6TMG - chains t and a of the 48 polymer chains in the assembly; structure by electron microscopy, 2.80 A resolution.

Chain t:
Molecule: ATPTG14
Source organism: Toxoplasma gondii (strain ATCC 50853 / GT1)
Reference sequence: A0A125YLH9 (A0A125YLH9_TOXGG); residue numbers follow UniProt; this construct covers 1-133
Sequence (133 residues; numbered 1 to 133; the number before each row is that of its first residue):
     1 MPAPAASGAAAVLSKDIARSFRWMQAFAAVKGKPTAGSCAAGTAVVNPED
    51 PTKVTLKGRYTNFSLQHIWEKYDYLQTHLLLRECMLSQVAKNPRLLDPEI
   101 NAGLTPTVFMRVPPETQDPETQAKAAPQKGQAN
Not modelled in the structure: 1-17, 110-133

Chain a:
Molecule: subunit d
Source organism: Toxoplasma gondii (strain ATCC 50853 / GT1)
Reference sequence: S7V493 (S7V493_TOXGG); residues 1-536 here correspond to UniProt positions 134-669 (UniProt number = residue number + 133)
Sequence (536 residues; each row starts with the number of its first residue):
     1 MQALRRGAAIPSRLLPRRDSWMSLAPFVAPNNAAAWRKLRDGAQEVQTVI
    51 ERQSTPGKPQQIDWAKWESQIAHKDILNCLKTFYTNQVQILDRALGALET
   101 AKTPAPCEGAEKGWALFDAALSACAKSVEKSEELLSNGARALWVSCSNPP
   151 VWKVNTNEWLDSDQYWQAFVEKHHFYSQYQPGVVDPEAPQEVEAFKQAWH
   201 SRMGKFNDRSDTPMLYAYMNELPSWEYYDLHRSAFLEHMTYFLVRTGGDF
   251 RFFPEMPPWQWLAHMENLRFKLLSVAQSRRSQLQLANLERERALDFLPVD
   301 VEHHGEEYTQKFLQYETELFQACAARLMGHFMFLCDPFIPVQSAEALSAV
   351 TRVDNGKGKLFSLGDDVNALFYLPEQQRRDVERPTQAVQTLLGHLEATGR
   401 PFNPCYSELLHVHAEVLEERGEHWLTAPGECVSQAFLRRLRTDDPAYEVY
   451 CSYFKEMYERFAGAKEVSMEDGRKRLATIEKNAQEEAAAYGLALKTMGSA
   501 ELAHKAREGAAKLEQLRKAQEKAAGKSAQTVQENKM
Not modelled in the structure: 1-121, 289-303, 508-536
Differences from the reference sequence: conflict T351 (Ala484 in S7V493)
Residues lining bound ligands: 1,2-diacyl-sn-glycero-3-phosphocholine (PC1): L215, A217, Y218, M219

Interface between chain t and chain a:
Pairs across the interface (129; chain t residue first):
  S20(t) - A325(a)
  S20(t) - G329(a)
  S20(t) - H330(a)  hydrogen bond
  S20(t) - E486(a)
  F21(t) - Y490(a)  hydrophobic
  F21(t) - A493(a)  hydrophobic
  W23(t) - A325(a)
  W23(t) - M328(a)  hydrogen bond (side chain-backbone)
  W23(t) - G329(a)
  W23(t) - V449(a)  hydrophobic
  W23(t) - Y453(a)  hydrophobic
  W23(t) - E456(a)
  M24(t) - A325(a)  hydrophobic
  M24(t) - Y490(a)  hydrophobic
  M24(t) - L494(a)  hydrophobic
  M24(t) - M497(a)  hydrophobic
  Q25(t) - M497(a)
  F27(t) - Q321(a)
  F27(t) - A325(a)  hydrophobic
  F27(t) - M328(a)  hydrophobic
  F27(t) - A446(a)  hydrophobic
  F27(t) - V449(a)  hydrophobic
  F27(t) - Y450(a)
  V30(t) - P445(a)
  K31(t) - E318(a)
  K33(t) - P445(a)
  T35(t) - R441(a)
  T35(t) - D443(a)
  A36(t) - D443(a)
  G37(t) - F250(a)
  R59(t) - R251(a)
  R59(t) - T442(a)
  Y60(t) - R251(a)  hydrogen bond (backbone-side chain)
  Y60(t) - F252(a)  hydrophobic
  T61(t) - R251(a)
  N62(t) - R251(a)  hydrogen bond (backbone-backbone)
  N62(t) - F253(a)
  F63(t) - F250(a)
  F63(t) - F253(a)  hydrophobic
  S64(t) - W225(a)
  L65(t) - W225(a)
  L65(t) - Y228(a)  hydrophobic
  L65(t) - F235(a)  hydrophobic
  H67(t) - W225(a)
  H67(t) - D229(a)  salt bridge
  I68(t) - Y228(a)
  I68(t) - R232(a)
  I68(t) - F235(a)  hydrophobic
  W69(t) - M239(a)  hydrophobic
  W69(t) - F250(a)
  K71(t) - Q310(a)  hydrogen bond (backbone-side chain)
  Y72(t) - L236(a)  hydrophobic
  Y72(t) - E306(a)
  Y72(t) - Q310(a)  hydrogen bond
  D73(t) - R441(a)  salt bridge
  Y74(t) - Q310(a)
  Y74(t) - L313(a)
  Y74(t) - Q314(a)
  L75(t) - L236(a)  hydrophobic
  Q76(t) - G248(a)
  Q76(t) - D249(a)  hydrogen bond
  Q76(t) - F250(a)
  Q76(t) - R441(a)
  H78(t) - E316(a)  salt bridge
  H78(t) - T317(a)
  H78(t) - F320(a)
  L79(t) - H413(a)
  L80(t) - F436(a)  hydrophobic
  L80(t) - R439(a)
  L81(t) - F333(a)  hydrophobic
  L81(t) - F436(a)  hydrophobic
  L81(t) - Y450(a)
  R82(t) - E316(a)  salt bridge
  R82(t) - F320(a)
  R82(t) - Y406(a)
  R82(t) - L410(a)
  E83(t) - L417(a)
  E83(t) - R420(a)  salt bridge
  E83(t) - L425(a)
  E83(t) - R439(a)  salt bridge
  C84(t) - L334(a)  hydrophobic
  C84(t) - F436(a)  hydrophobic
  M85(t) - F320(a)  hydrophobic
  L86(t) - A387(a)
  L86(t) - V388(a)  hydrophobic
  L86(t) - L417(a)  hydrophobic
  S87(t) - L425(a)
  Q88(t) - M332(a)
  Q88(t) - F333(a)
  Q88(t) - L334(a)
  Q88(t) - C335(a)
  Q88(t) - D336(a)
  V89(t) - L391(a)  hydrophobic
  A90(t) - E382(a)
  A90(t) - A387(a)  hydrophobic
  K91(t) - V350(a)
  K91(t) - D380(a)  hydrogen bond (side chain-backbone)
  K91(t) - V381(a)
  K91(t) - E382(a)
  N92(t) - P340(a)  hydrogen bond (side chain-backbone)
  P93(t) - L391(a)  hydrophobic
  P93(t) - H394(a)
  R94(t) - A346(a)
  R94(t) - A349(a)
  R94(t) - H394(a)  hydrogen bond
  L95(t) - R326(a)  hydrogen bond (backbone-side chain)
  D97(t) - H394(a)
  D97(t) - R400(a)  salt bridge
  P98(t) - R326(a)
  E99(t) - L319(a)
  E99(t) - C323(a)  hydrogen bond
  E99(t) - R326(a)  salt bridge
  E99(t) - Y490(a)
  I100(t) - R400(a)
  N101(t) - R400(a)  hydrogen bond
  G103(t) - K505(a)
  L104(t) - Y315(a)  hydrogen bond (backbone-side chain)
  L104(t) - L319(a)  hydrophobic
  L104(t) - L494(a)  hydrophobic
  T105(t) - Y315(a)
  T105(t) - L319(a)
  T105(t) - F402(a)
  P106(t) - F402(a)
  P106(t) - N403(a)
  T107(t) - P401(a)
  T107(t) - N403(a)
  V108(t) - P401(a)  hydrogen bond (backbone-backbone)
  V108(t) - N403(a)
  F109(t) - R400(a)
Also at the interface, not in a pair above, chain t (63 interface residues in all): R22, A26, P34, T77, A102
Also at the interface, not in a pair above, chain a (90 interface residues in all): T240, L243, V244, A324, L327, I339, P384, T390, G399, L409, V432, L440, D444, S452, A487, L502, A506

Summary:
The interface between chain t and chain a involves 63 residues on one side and 90 on the other, with 15
hydrogen bonds and 8 salt bridges. Polar contacts include H67(t)-D229(a), D73(t)-R441(a) and H78(t)-E316(a).
Chain a binds 1,2-diacyl-sn-glycero-3-phosphocholine.
Chain t is ATPTG14 and chain a is subunit d, both from Toxoplasma gondii (strain ATCC 50853 / GT1); the
structure, Cryo-EM structure of Toxoplasma gondii mitochondrial ATP synthase dimer, membrane region model, was
determined by electron microscopy (same publication as 6TMH, 6TMI, 6TMJ, 6TMK and 6TML).
